PDB entry 8I9T | electron microscopy, 3.60 A resolution | chains C1 and LL of the 55 polymer chains in the assembly

== Chain C1 ==
Molecule: 3341-nt RNA strand
From: Chaetomium thermophilum
Sequence (3341 nucleotides; each row starts with the number of its first residue):
     1 GGUUGACCUC GGAUCAGGUA GGAGGACCCG CUGAACUUAA GCAUAUCAAU AAGCGGAGGA
    61 AAAGAAACCA ACAGGGAUUG CCCUAGUAAC GGCGAGUGAA GCGGCAACAG CUCAAAUUUG
   121 AAAGCUGGCU UCGGCCCGCG UUGUAAUUUG GAGAGGAUGC UUUGGGCGAG GCUCCUUCUG
   181 AGUUCCCUGG AACGGGACGC CACAGAGGGU GAGAGCCCCG UAUAGUUGGA AGCCAAGCCU
   241 GUGUAAAGCU CCUUCGACGA GUCGAGUAGU UUGGGAAUGC UGCUCAAAAU GGGAGGUAAA
   301 UUUCUUCUAA AGCUAAAUAC CGGCCAGAGA CCGAUAGCGC ACAAGUAGAG UGAUCGAAAG
   361 AUGAAAAGCA CUUUGAAAAG AGGGUUAAAU AGCACGUGAA AUUGUUGAAA GGGAAGCGCU
   421 UGUGACCAGA CUUGCGCCCG GCGGAUCAUC CGGUGUUCUC ACCGGUGCAC UCCGCCGGGC
   481 UCAGGCCAGC AUCGGUUCUG GCGGGGGGAU AAAGGCCCAG GGAAUGUGGC UCCUCCGGGA
   541 GUGUUAUAGC CCUGGGUGUA AUACCCUCGC CGGGACCGAG GACCGCGCUC UGCAAGGAUG
   601 CUGGCGUAAU GGUCACCAGC GACCCGUCUU GAAACACGGA CCAAGGAGUC AAGGUUUUGC
   661 GCGAGUGUUU GGGUGUAAAA CCCGCACGCG UAAUGAAAGU GAACGUAGGU GAGAGCUUCG
   721 GCGCAUCAUC GACCGAUCCU GAUGUAUUCG GAUGGAUUUG AGUAGGAGCG UUAAGCCUUG
   781 GACCCGAAAG AUGGUGAACU AUGCUUGGAU AGGGUGAAGC CAGAGGAAAC UCUGGUGGAG
   841 GCUCGCAGCG GUUCUGACGU GCAAAUCGAU CGUCAAAUCU GAGCAUGGGG GCGAAAGACU
   901 AAUCGAACCA UCUAGUAGCU GGUUACCGCC GAAGUUUCCC UCAGGAUAGC AGUGUCGACC
   961 UUCAGUUUUA UGAGGUAAAG CGAAUGAUUA GGGACUCGGG GGCGAUUUUU AGCCUUCAUC
  1021 CAUUCUCAAA CUUUAAAUAU GUAAGAAGCC CUUGUUACUU AACUGAACGU GGGCAUUCGA
  1081 AUGUAUCGAC ACUAGUGGGC CAUUUUUGGU AAGCAGAACU GGCGAUGCGG GAUGAACCGA
  1141 ACGCGGGGUU AAGGUGCCGG AGUGGACGCU CAUCAGACAC CACAAAAGGC GUUAGUACAU
  1201 CUUGACAGCA GGACGGUGGC CAUGGAAGUC GGAAUCCGCU AAGGACUGUG UAACAACUCA
  1261 CCUGCCGAAU GUACUAGCCC UGAAAAUGGA UGGCGCUCAA GCGUCCCACC CAUACCCCGC
  1321 CCUCAGGGUA GAAACGAUGC CCUGAGGAGU AGGCGGCCGU GGAGGUCAGU GACGAAGCCU
  1381 AGGGCGUGAG CCCGGGUCGA ACGGCCUCUA GUGCAGAUCU UGGUGGUAGU AGCAAAUACU
  1441 UCAAUGAGAA CUUGAAGGAC CGAAGUGGGG AAAGGUUCCA UGUGAACAGC GGUUGGACAU
  1501 GGGUUAGUCG AUCCUAAGCC AUAGGGAAGU UCCGUUUCAA AGGGGCACUC GUGCCCCGUG
  1561 UGGCGAAAGG GAAGCCGGUU AAUAUUCCGG CACCUGGAUG UGGGUUUUGC GCGGCAACGC
  1621 AACUGAACGC GGAGACGACG GCGGGGGCCC CGGGCAGAGU UCUCUUUUCU UCUUAACGGU
  1681 CUAUCACCCU GGAAACAGUU UGUCUGGAGA UAGGGUUUAA UGGCCGGAAG AGCCCGACAC
  1741 UUCUGUCGGG UCCGGUGCGC UCUCGACGUC CCUUGAAAAU CCGCGGGAGG GAAUAAUUCU
  1801 CACGCCAGGU CGUACUCAUA ACCGCAGCAG GUCCCCAAGG UGAACAGCCU CUGGUUGAUA
  1861 GAACAAUGUA GAUAAGGGAA GUCGGCAAAA UAGAUCCGUA ACUUCGGGAA AAGGAUUGGC
  1921 UCUAAGGGUU GGGCACGUUG GGCUUUGGGC GGACGCCCUG GGAGCAGAGG GCCUCUAGCC
  1981 GGGCAACCGG CCGGCGGCCC UCAGCACCCG GGGUUGAAGC CCUUAGCAGG CUUCGGCCGU
  2041 CCGGCGUGCG GUUAACAACC AACUUAGAAC UGGUACGGAC AGGGGGAAUC UGACUGUCUA
  2101 AUUAAAACAU AGCAUUGCGA UGGCCAGAAA GUGGUGUUGA CGCAAUGUGA UUUCUGCCCA
  2161 GUGCUCUGAA UGUCAAAGUG AAGAAAUUCA ACCAAGCGCG GGUAAACGGC GGGAGUAACU
  2221 AUGACUCUCU UAAGGUAGCC AAAUGCCUCG UCAUCUAAUU AGUGACGCGC AUGAAUGGAU
  2281 UAACGAGAUU CCCACUGUCC CUAUCUACUA UCUAGCGAAA CCACAGCCAA GGGAACGGGC
  2341 UUGGCAAAAU CAGCGGGGAA AGAAGACCCU GUUGAGCUUG ACUCUAGUUU GACAUUGUGA
  2401 AAAGACAUAG GAGGUGUAGA AUAGGUGGGA GCUUCGGCGC CAGUGAAAUA CCACUACUCC
  2461 UAUUGUUUUU UUACUUAUUC AAUGAAGCGG GGCUGGACUU GCGUCCAACU UCUGGAGUUA
  2521 AGGUCCUUCG CGGGCCGACC CGGGUUGAAG ACAUUGUCAG GUGGGGAGUU UGGCUGGGGC
  2581 GGCACAUCUG UUAAACCAUA ACGCAGGUGU CCUAAGGGGG GCUCAUGGAG AACAGAAAUC
  2641 UCCAGUAGAA CAAAAGGGUA AAAGUCCCCU UGAUUUUGAU UUUCAGUGUG AAUACAAACC
  2701 AUGAAAGUGU GGCCUAUCGA UCCUUUAGUC CCUCGAAAUU UGAGGCUAGA GGUGCCAGAA
  2761 AAGUUACCAC AGGGAUAACU GGCUUGUGGC GGCCAAGCGU UCAUAGCGAC GUCGCUUUUU
  2821 GAUCCUUCGA UGUCGGCUCU UCCUAUCAUA CCGAAGCAGA AUUCGGUAAG CGUUGGAUUG
  2881 UUCACCCACU AAUAGGGAAC GUGAGCUGGG UUUAGACCGU CGUGAGACAG GUUAGUUUUA
  2941 CCCUACUGAU GAACUCGUCG CAAUGGUAAU UCAGCUUAGU ACGAGAGGAA CCGCUGAUUC
  3001 AGAUAAUUGG UUUUUGCGGU UGUCCGACCG GGCAGUGCCG CGAAGCUACC AUCUGCUGGA
  3061 UAAUGGCUGA ACGCCUCUAA GUCAGAAUCC AUGCCAGAAC GCGACGAUAC UACCCGCACG
  3121 UUGUAGACGU AUAAGAAUAG GCUCCGGCCU CGUAUCCUAG CAGGCGAUUC CUCCGCCGGC
  3181 CUCGAAGUGG CCGUCGGUAA UUCGCGUAUU GCAAUUUAGA CACGCGCGGG AUCAAAUCCU
  3241 UUGCAGACGA CUUAGAUGUG CGAAAGGGUC CUGUAAGCAG UAGAGUAGCC UUGUUGUUAC
  3301 GAUCUGCUGA GGGUAAGCCC UCCUUCGCCU AGAUUUCCCA G
Disordered / not traced: 1-2, 800-905, 987-1028, 1438-1854, 1887-2083, 2093-2283, 2359-2362, 2485-2545, 2571-2721, 2753-2756, 2822-2828, 2904-2914, 2937-2940, 3110-3111, 3121-3123, 3215-3217, 3338-3341

== Chain LL ==
Name: 60S ribosomal protein L13
From: Chaetomium thermophilum
UniProt: G0S992 (G0S992_CHATD); residue numbers follow UniProt; this construct covers 1-213
Amino-acid sequence (213 residues; each row starts with the number of its first residue):
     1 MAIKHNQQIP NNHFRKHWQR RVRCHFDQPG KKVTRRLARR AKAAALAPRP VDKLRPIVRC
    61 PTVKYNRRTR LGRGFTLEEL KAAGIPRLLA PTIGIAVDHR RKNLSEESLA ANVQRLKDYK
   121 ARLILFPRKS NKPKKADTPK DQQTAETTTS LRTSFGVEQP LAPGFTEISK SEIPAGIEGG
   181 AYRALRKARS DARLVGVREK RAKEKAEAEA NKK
Disordered / not traced: 1-12, 130-213

== How chain C1 and chain LL interact ==
Contacting residue pairs (93; chain C1 residue first):
  U37(C1) - Arg15(LL)  hydrogen bond to the base
  U38(C1) - Arg15(LL)  sugar contact
  U46(C1) - Arg15(LL)  hydrogen bond to the sugar
  C47(C1) - Arg15(LL)  sugar contact
  C47(C1) - Lys16(LL)  salt bridge to the phosphate
  A48(C1) - His17(LL)  salt bridge to the phosphate
  A49(C1) - Lys16(LL)  salt bridge to the phosphate
  U50(C1) - Arg20(LL)  hydrogen bond to the sugar
  A51(C1) - Arg20(LL)  sugar contact
  A65(C1) - Arg100(LL)  sugar contact
  A66(C1) - Arg100(LL)  phosphate contact
  C72(C1) - Pro61(LL)  hydrogen bond to the sugar
  C72(C1) - Asn66(LL)  sugar contact
  A73(C1) - Arg59(LL)  hydrogen bond to the base
  A73(C1) - Asn66(LL)  base contact
  A73(C1) - Arg67(LL)  base contact
  G74(C1) - Arg59(LL)  hydrogen bond to the sugar
  G74(C1) - Pro61(LL)  base contact
  G74(C1) - Asn103(LL)  phosphate contact
  G74(C1) - Leu104(LL)  phosphate contact
  G74(C1) - Ser105(LL)  hydrogen bond to the phosphate
  G75(C1) - Val58(LL)  phosphate contact
  G75(C1) - Arg59(LL)  sugar contact
  G75(C1) - Pro61(LL)  sugar contact
  G75(C1) - Arg70(LL)  hydrogen bond to the sugar
  G75(C1) - Arg101(LL)  salt bridge to the phosphate
  G75(C1) - Lys102(LL)  phosphate contact
  G76(C1) - Val58(LL)  phosphate contact
  G76(C1) - Arg70(LL)  salt bridge to the phosphate
  G76(C1) - Leu71(LL)  phosphate contact
  G76(C1) - Gly72(LL)  phosphate contact
  G76(C1) - Arg73(LL)  hydrogen bond to the phosphate
  G76(C1) - Asp98(LL)  hydrogen bond to the sugar
  G76(C1) - Arg100(LL)  hydrogen bond to the sugar
  G76(C1) - Arg101(LL)  salt bridge to the phosphate
  G76(C1) - Lys102(LL)  hydrogen bond to the base
  A77(C1) - Arg73(LL)  salt bridge to the phosphate
  A77(C1) - Arg100(LL)  sugar contact
  G86(C1) - His13(LL)  hydrogen bond to the base
  U97(C1) - His13(LL)  salt bridge to the phosphate
  G98(C1) - His13(LL)  base contact
  G98(C1) - Lys16(LL)  salt bridge to the phosphate
  C102(C1) - Pro61(LL)  phosphate contact
  C102(C1) - Thr62(LL)  hydrogen bond to the sugar
  C102(C1) - Tyr65(LL)  hydrogen bond to the base
  G103(C1) - Cys60(LL)  sugar contact
  G103(C1) - Pro61(LL)  phosphate contact
  G103(C1) - Tyr65(LL)  sugar contact
  G103(C1) - Arg68(LL)  hydrogen bond to the sugar
  G103(C1) - Arg70(LL)  salt bridge to the phosphate
  G104(C1) - Arg70(LL)  phosphate contact
  A106(C1) - Arg35(LL)  sugar contact
  A106(C1) - Arg39(LL)  phosphate contact
  A107(C1) - Arg39(LL)  salt bridge to the phosphate
  C108(C1) - Lys42(LL)  salt bridge to the phosphate
  C108(C1) - Arg55(LL)  hydrogen bond to the base
  A109(C1) - Lys53(LL)  phosphate contact
  G110(C1) - Arg73(LL)  salt bridge to the phosphate
  G151(C1) - His99(LL)  hydrogen bond to the sugar
  G151(C1) - Arg100(LL)  base contact
  G151(C1) - Lys102(LL)  hydrogen bond to the base
  A152(C1) - Leu77(LL)  phosphate contact
  U162(C1) - Arg128(LL)  phosphate contact
  U163(C1) - Arg128(LL)  phosphate contact
  U163(C1) - Lys129(LL)  salt bridge to the phosphate
  G164(C1) - Arg128(LL)  salt bridge to the phosphate
  C307(C1) - Lys102(LL)  salt bridge to the phosphate
  U318(C1) - Lys31(LL)  salt bridge to the phosphate
  A319(C1) - Lys31(LL)  salt bridge to the phosphate
  C320(C1) - Arg23(LL)  phosphate contact
  A651(C1) - Phe14(LL)  base contact
  A651(C1) - Trp18(LL)  base contact
  A652(C1) - Phe14(LL)  sugar contact
  U669(C1) - Gln28(LL)  sugar contact
  U670(C1) - Gln28(LL)  phosphate contact
  G671(C1) - Gln28(LL)  hydrogen bond to the phosphate
  G671(C1) - Arg35(LL)  salt bridge to the phosphate
  G672(C1) - Lys32(LL)  phosphate contact
  G672(C1) - Arg35(LL)  salt bridge to the phosphate
  G672(C1) - Arg39(LL)  salt bridge to the phosphate
  G673(C1) - Lys32(LL)  base contact
  G673(C1) - Arg36(LL)  salt bridge to the phosphate
  G673(C1) - Arg39(LL)  salt bridge to the phosphate
  U674(C1) - Lys32(LL)  hydrogen bond to the base
  U674(C1) - Arg36(LL)  salt bridge to the phosphate
  G675(C1) - Val33(LL)  base contact
  A678(C1) - Phe26(LL)  base contact
  A678(C1) - Pro29(LL)  sugar contact
  A686(C1) - Arg68(LL)  salt bridge to the phosphate
  C687(C1) - Tyr65(LL)  phosphate contact
  U779(C1) - Phe14(LL)  base contact
  G780(C1) - Trp18(LL)  hydrogen bond to the sugar
  G780(C1) - Gln19(LL)  hydrogen bond to the sugar
Other interface residues (no listed pair), chain C1 (58 interface residues in all): C81, U306, A677, A679, C685, G781, A782, U913
Other interface residues (no listed pair), chain LL (48 interface residues in all): Arg21, Asp52, Arg87

== Overview ==
58 residues of chain C1 face 48 of chain LL across their interface, with 23 hydrogen bonds and 25 salt
bridges. Polar contacts include U37(C1)-Arg15(LL), A73(C1)-Arg59(LL) and G76(C1)-Lys102(LL).
Chain C1 is a 3341-nt RNA strand and chain LL is 60S ribosomal protein L13, both from Chaetomium thermophilum;
the structure, Cryo-EM structure of a Chaetomium thermophilum pre-60S ribosomal subunit - State Dbp10-1, was
determined by electron microscopy, deposited together with 8I9P, 8I9V, 8I9W, 8I9X, 8I9Y, 8I9Z and 8IA0.
